PDB entry 7DA2 | X-ray diffraction, 2.79 A resolution | chains C and E of the 5 polymer chains in the assembly

== Chain C ==
Molecule: Centromere protein S
From: Gallus gallus
UniProtKB: E1BSW7 (CENPS_CHICK); residues 5-109 here correspond to UniProt positions 2-106 (UniProt number = residue number - 3)
Sequence (107 residues; numbered 3 to 109; the number before each row is that of its first residue):
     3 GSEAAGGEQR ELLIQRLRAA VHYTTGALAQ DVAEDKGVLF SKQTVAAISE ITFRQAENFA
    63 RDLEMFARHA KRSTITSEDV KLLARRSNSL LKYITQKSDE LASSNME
Not modelled in the structure: 3-11, 104-109
Sequence notes: expression tag (3-4); engineered mutation Ala29 (Cys26 in E1BSW7), Ala31 (Cys28 in E1BSW7), Ala58 (Cys55 in E1BSW7)

== Chain E ==
Molecule: Fanconi anemia group M protein
From: Gallus gallus
Notes: EC 3.6.4.13; engineered mutation(s): A29C, A31C, A58C
UniProtKB: A0A1D5PRR9 (FANCM_CHICK); residue numbers follow UniProt; this construct covers 660-804
Sequence (148 residues; numbered 658 to 805; the number before each row is that of its first residue):
   658 GRSLHHKSAL FSCVTDPKEM HCHENWSLSP EEFEIWDRLY RLKENDGVKE PILPHTRFET
   718 LENLDKTSKP EEEAAHKLSL SEWSIWQSRP FPTSMVDHSD RCYHFISVME LIEVMRQEQG
   778 DCSYELELQP HLRIEDIHVR RNKGHLSP
Not modelled in the structure: 658-672, 805
Sequence notes: expression tag (658-659, 805)

== How chain C and chain E interact ==
Residue-residue contacts (56; chain C residue first):
  Gln17(C) - Glu784(E)
  Gln17(C) - Leu785(E)
  Gln17(C) - His788(E)
  Arg18(C) - His788(E)
  Arg18(C) - Arg790(E)
  Arg18(C) - Asp793(E)  salt bridge
  Arg20(C) - Tyr781(E)
  Arg20(C) - Leu785(E)
  Ala21(C) - Leu785(E)
  Ala21(C) - His788(E)
  Ala21(C) - Leu789(E)
  Ala22(C) - Leu789(E)
  Ala22(C) - Asp793(E)
  Ala22(C) - Ile794(E)  hydrophobic
  His24(C) - Tyr781(E)
  His24(C) - Glu782(E)
  Tyr25(C) - Leu789(E)  hydrophobic
  Tyr25(C) - Ile794(E)  hydrophobic
  Tyr25(C) - His795(E)
  Tyr25(C) - Arg797(E)  hydrogen bond (side chain-backbone)
  Ala29(C) - Arg797(E)
  Gln32(C) - Lys800(E)
  Gln32(C) - His802(E)  hydrogen bond (side chain-backbone)
  Gln32(C) - Leu803(E)
  Glu36(C) - His802(E)  salt bridge
  Val40(C) - His802(E)
  Leu41(C) - His802(E)
  Phe42(C) - His802(E)  hydrogen bond (backbone-backbone)
  Phe42(C) - Leu803(E)
  Phe42(C) - Ser804(E)  hydrogen bond (backbone-backbone)
  Ser43(C) - Ser804(E)
  Lys44(C) - Glu782(E)  salt bridge
  Gln45(C) - Met772(E)
  Gln45(C) - Asp778(E)
  Ala48(C) - Met772(E)  hydrophobic
  Ala48(C) - Tyr781(E)  hydrophobic
  Ser51(C) - Tyr781(E)
  Glu52(C) - Leu768(E)
  Glu52(C) - Tyr781(E)  hydrogen bond
  Ile53(C) - Val765(E)  hydrophobic
  Arg56(C) - His761(E)  hydrogen bond
  Arg56(C) - Ser764(E)
  Gln57(C) - Arg758(E)
  Glu59(C) - His761(E)  salt bridge
  Asn60(C) - Arg758(E)
  Asn60(C) - His761(E)
  Asp64(C) - Arg758(E)  salt bridge
  Ser89(C) - Phe715(E)
  Asn90(C) - Leu721(E)
  Ser91(C) - Glu719(E)  hydrogen bond (side chain-backbone)
  Ser91(C) - Asn720(E)
  Ser91(C) - Leu721(E)  hydrogen bond (side chain-backbone)
  Leu92(C) - Phe715(E)  hydrophobic
  Leu92(C) - Leu718(E)  hydrophobic
  Lys94(C) - Glu719(E)
  Tyr95(C) - Leu718(E)  hydrophobic
Also at the interface, not in a pair above, chain C (40 interface residues in all): Leu14, Thr26, Asp33, Ala35, Lys38, Val47, Ala49, Phe61, Arg63
Also at the interface, not in a pair above, chain E (33 interface residues in all): Thr713, Glu716, Asp757, Ile769, Val796, Gly801

== Summary ==
Chain C and chain E form an interface of 40 and 33 residues respectively; the contacts include 8 hydrogen
bonds and 5 salt bridges. Polar pairs include Arg18(C)-Asp793(E), Glu36(C)-His802(E) and Lys44(C)-Glu782(E).
Here chain C is Centromere protein S and chain E is Fanconi anemia group M protein, both from Gallus gallus.
Entry 7DA2 (The crystal structure of the chicken FANCM-MHF complex) was determined by X-ray diffraction,
deposited together with 7DA0 and 7DA1.
